6UGF - chains A and F of the 7 polymer chains in the assembly; structure by electron microscopy, 4.20 A resolution (low resolution: residue-level contacts below are approximate; hydrogen-bond / salt-bridge calls are withheld).

[Chain A (and F)]
Name: Meiotic spindle formation protein mei-1
Source organism: Caenorhabditis elegans
Notes: EC 5.6.1.1; chain F of this document is another copy of the same molecule, construct and numbering; everything in this record applies to it too
UniProt: P34808 (KTNA1_CAEEL); numbering as in UniProt (aligned over 1-472)
Sequence (490 residues; numbered -17 to 472; the number before each row is that of its first residue; numbers below 1 keep their minus sign (Gly-17 is residue -17)):
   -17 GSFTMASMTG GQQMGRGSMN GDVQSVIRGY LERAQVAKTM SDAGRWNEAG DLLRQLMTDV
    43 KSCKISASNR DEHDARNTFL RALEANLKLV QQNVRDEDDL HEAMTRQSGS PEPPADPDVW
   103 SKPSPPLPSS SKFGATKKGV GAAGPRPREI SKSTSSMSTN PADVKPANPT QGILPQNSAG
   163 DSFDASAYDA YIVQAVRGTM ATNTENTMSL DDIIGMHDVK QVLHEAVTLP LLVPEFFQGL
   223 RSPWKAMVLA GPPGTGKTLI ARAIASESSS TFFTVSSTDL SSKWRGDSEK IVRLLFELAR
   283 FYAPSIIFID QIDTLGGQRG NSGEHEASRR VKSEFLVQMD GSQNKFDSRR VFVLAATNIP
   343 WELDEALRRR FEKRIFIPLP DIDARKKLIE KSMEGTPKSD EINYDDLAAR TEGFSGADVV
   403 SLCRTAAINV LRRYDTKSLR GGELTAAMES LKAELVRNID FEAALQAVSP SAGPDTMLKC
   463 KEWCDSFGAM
Not modelled in the structure: -17 to 155, 183-187, 324-331 (chain F: -17 to 155, 183-187, 324)
Construct notes: expression tag (-17 to 0); engineered mutation Gln293 (Glu in P34808)
UniProt features mapped onto this chain:
  - binding site (ATP): Gly233 to Thr240, Arg351, Arg352
  - modified residue: Ser92 (Phosphoserine)
  - mutagenesis: Arg36 (R36C: In ct46ct99; loss of function. Does not affect mei-1 degradation. Prevents mei-1 degradation during the transition from meiosis to mitosis; when associated with A-92), Glu66 (E66K: In ct46sb18; gain of function), Ser92 (S92A: Abolishes phosphorylation by mbk-2. Abolishes interaction with mel-26. Prevents mei-1 degradation during the transition from meiosis to mitosis; when associated with C-36 ...), Pro99 (P99L: In ct46; gain of function. Embryonic lethal. Abolishes interaction with mel-26 and probably mel-26-mediated degradation ...), Gly126 (G126S: In ct46sb9 and ct46sb17; gain of function), Arg128 (R128C: In ct46sb22; gain of function), Ile195 (I195K: In ct46sb3; dominant negative), Pro225 (P225L: In b284; dominant negative), Leu231 (L231P: In ct81; dominant negative), Pro235 (P235L: In ct93; dominant negative; P235S: In ct46ct103; dominant negative. Formation of an abnormally large polar body during oocyte meiosis II ...), Glu308 (E308D: In ct46ct101; null. Formation of an abnormally large polar body during oocyte meiosis II. Myosin thick filaments are disorganized in body wall muscles in an unc-29 (e1072) mutant background), Asp322 (D322R: Severe loss of ATPase activity and complete loss of microtubule severing activity), 6 further mutagenesis entries in UniProt
From the paper describing this entry:
  - binding site for Polyglutamate peptide: Trp266, His307
  - conformationally variable residues (domain motion): Lys265, Trp266
  - mutagenesis - K265A, W266A, R267A, R301A, H307A, E308A: decreased catalytic activity on basal ATPase
  - mutagenesis - K265A, W266A: decreased catalytic activity on isolated beta-tubulin peptide
  - mutagenesis - Y170A: abolished catalytic activity on ATPase
  - mutagenesis - R267E, N340A: unchanged catalytic activity on basal ATPase
  - mutagenesis - R351A: abolished catalytic activity on basal and microtubule stimulated ATPase
  - mutagenesis - N340A: abolished catalytic activity on betaIVb-tail peptide
  - mutagenesis - F469A: abolished catalytic activity on basal and stimulated ATPase
  - mutagenesis - R128A/R130A/K134A: unchanged catalytic activity (basal ATP activity)
  - mutagenesis - R128A/R130A/K134A: decreased catalytic activity on microtubule stimulated ATPase
  - mutagenesis - K119A/K120A/R128A/R130A/K134A: decreased catalytic activity on basal and microtubule stimulated ATPase
  - mutagenesis - S135E: decreased catalytic activity on ATPase
  - mutagenesis - K265A, W266A, R267A, R301A, E308A, N340A: decreased catalytic activity on microtubule
  - mutagenesis - K265A, W266A: abolished catalytic activity on beta-tubulin peptide
  - mutagenesis - R267A: abolished catalytic activity on beta-tubulin tail
  - mutagenesis - R267E: abolished catalytic activity on beta-tail peptide
  - mutagenesis - E308A: decreased catalytic activity on beta-tail peptide
  - mutagenesis - H307A: unchanged catalytic activity on substrate

[Chain A / chain F interface]
Residue-residue contacts (14):
  His206(A) - Leu426(F)
  Leu211(A) - Met430(F)
  Val215(A) - Glu431(F)
  Phe218(A) - Leu413(F)
  Phe218(A) - Met430(F)
  Leu222(A) - Cys405(F)
  Leu222(A) - Arg406(F)
  Leu222(A) - Ala409(F)
  Arg301(A) - Gln176(F)
  Ser304(A) - Trp266(F)
  Arg311(A) - Ala172(F)
  Arg311(A) - Tyr173(F)
  Arg311(A) - Gln176(F)
  Ser315(A) - Gln176(F)
Other interface residues (no listed pair), chain A (13 interface residues in all): Phe219, Gly302, Arg312, Glu347
Other interface residues (no listed pair), chain F (16 interface residues in all): Thr260, Ser374, Val402, Leu433, Lys434

[Overview]
The interface between chain A and chain F involves 13 residues on one side and 16 on the other. The paper
reports a binding site for Polyglutamate peptide at Trp266(A) and His307(A); K265A, W266A and R267A of chain
A, among others, reduce catalytic activity on basal ATPase; 14 substitutions were tested in all.
Both chains are Meiotic spindle formation protein mei-1 (Caenorhabditis elegans). Entry 6UGF (Katanin hexamer
in the ring conformation with resolved protomer one in complex with substrate) was determined by electron
microscopy (same publication as 6UGD and 6UGE).
